8VED - chains A and H of the 9 polymer chains in the assembly; structure by electron microscopy, 2.98 A resolution.

# Chain A
Molecule: Hemagglutinin
Source organism: Influenza A virus
Amino-acid sequence (570 residues; row label = number of the first residue in the row; note: 664 numbers in that range are skipped by the numbering (no residue carries them; nothing is unmodelled there); numbers below 1 keep their minus sign (Met-6 is residue -6)):
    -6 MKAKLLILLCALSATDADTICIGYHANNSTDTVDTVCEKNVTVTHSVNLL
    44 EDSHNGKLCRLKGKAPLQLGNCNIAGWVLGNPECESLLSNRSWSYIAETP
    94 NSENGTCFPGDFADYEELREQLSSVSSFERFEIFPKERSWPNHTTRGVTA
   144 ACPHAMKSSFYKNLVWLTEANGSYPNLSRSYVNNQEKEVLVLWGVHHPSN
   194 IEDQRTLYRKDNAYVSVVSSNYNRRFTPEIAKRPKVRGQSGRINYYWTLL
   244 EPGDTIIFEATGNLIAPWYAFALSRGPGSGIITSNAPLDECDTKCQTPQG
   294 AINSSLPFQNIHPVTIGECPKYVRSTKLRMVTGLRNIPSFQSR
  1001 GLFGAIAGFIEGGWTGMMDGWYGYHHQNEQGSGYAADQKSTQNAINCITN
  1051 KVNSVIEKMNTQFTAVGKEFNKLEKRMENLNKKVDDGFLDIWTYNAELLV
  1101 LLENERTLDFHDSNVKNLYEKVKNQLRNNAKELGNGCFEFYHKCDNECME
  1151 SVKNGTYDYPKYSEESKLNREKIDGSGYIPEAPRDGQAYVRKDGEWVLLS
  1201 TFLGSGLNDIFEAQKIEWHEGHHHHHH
Not modelled in the structure: -6 to 10, 333-336, 1001-1004, 1174-1227
Disulfides: Cys14-Cys1137, Cys52-Cys284, Cys65-Cys77, Cys100-Cys145, Cys288-Cys312, Cys1144-Cys1148
Covalently attached groups: N-acetylglucosamine (NAG) linked to Asn21, Asn33, Asn83, Asn97, Asn135, Asn296, Asn1154; glycan linked to Asn169

# Chain H
Molecule: T5-1E11 Fab heavy chain
Source organism: Homo sapiens
Notes: antibody fragment or engineered binder
Amino-acid sequence (234 residues; numbered 1 to 220 plus 14 insertion-coded residues; the number before each row is that of its first residue; a row labelled like 82A-82C holds insertion residues (82A, then the next letters in order)):
     1 QVQLQESGPGLVKPSETLSLTCTVSGASVSSYFWSWIRQPAGKALEWIGR
    51 IYTSGNTKSNPSLESRVTMSLDASKDQFSLKL
82A-82C TSV
    83 TAADTAVYYCAAGRLDYS
100A-100K DTTGYYKPPPL
   101 DYWGQGALVTVSSASTKGPSVFPLAPSSKSTSGGTAALGCLVKDYFPEPV
   151 TVSWNSGALTSGVHTFPAVLQSSGLYSLSSVVTVPSSSLGTQTYICNVNH
   201 KPSNTKVDKKVEPKSCDKTH
Not modelled in the structure: 113-220
Disulfides: Cys22-Cys92

# How chain A and chain H interact
Contacting residue pairs (15):
  His18(A) with Thr100B(H)
  Met1018(A) with Tyr99(H); Thr100B(H), hydrogen bond (backbone-side chain); Tyr100E(H)
  Asp1019(A) with Tyr52(H); Tyr100E(H); Tyr100F(H), hydrogen bond (backbone-side chain)
  Gly1020(A) with Thr100B(H); Tyr100F(H)
  Trp1021(A) with Thr100B(H)
  Gln1038(A) with Asn56(H); Tyr100F(H)
  Thr1041(A) with Tyr100F(H)
  Gln1042(A) with Tyr100F(H), hydrogen bond (side chain-backbone)
  Ile1045(A) with Tyr100F(H), hydrophobic
Other interface residues (no listed pair), chain A (11 interface residues in all): Ala1036, Asp1037
Other interface residues (no listed pair), chain H (7 interface residues in all): Lys58

# In short
Chain A and chain H form an interface of 11 and 7 residues respectively; the contacts include 3 hydrogen
bonds. Polar pairs include Met1018(A)-Thr100B(H), Asp1019(A)-Tyr100F(H) and Gln1042(A)-Tyr100F(H).
N-acetylglucosamine is covalently linked to Asn21(A), Asn33(A), Asn83(A), Asn97(A), Asn135(A) and Asn296(A)
and 1 more.
Chain A is Hemagglutinin (Influenza A virus) and chain H is T5-1E11 Fab heavy chain (Homo sapiens); the
structure, Cryo-EM structure of antibody T5-1E11 in complex with stabilized H1N1 Influenza Hemagglutinin
Trimer (A/Kiev/1/57), was determined by electron microscopy together with 8VEB, 8VEE, 8VEF and 8T1G from the
same study.
